PDB entry 7SUT | X-ray diffraction, 1.49 A resolution | chains B and C of the 4 polymer chains in the assembly

[Chain B]
Protein: Phycoerythrin550 beta subunit
Source organism: Hemiselmis andersenii
Reference sequence: U5T8W0 (U5T8W0_HEMAN); residues 1-177 here = UniProt positions 1-177
Chain sequence (177 residues; numbered 1 to 177; the number before each row is that of its first residue):
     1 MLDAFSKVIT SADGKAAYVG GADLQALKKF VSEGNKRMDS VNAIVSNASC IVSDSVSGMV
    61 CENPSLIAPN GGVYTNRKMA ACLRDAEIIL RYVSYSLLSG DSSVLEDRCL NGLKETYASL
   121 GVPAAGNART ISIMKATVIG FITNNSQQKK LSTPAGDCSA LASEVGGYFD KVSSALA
Not modelled in the structure: 1-2, 177
Covalently attached groups: DiCys-(15,16)-Dihydrobiliverdin (AX9) linked to Cys50, Cys61; phycoerythrobilin (PEB) linked to Cys82, Cys158
Construct notes: conflict Val172 (Glu in U5T8W0)
Small-molecule neighbours:
  - DiCys-(15,16)-Dihydrobiliverdin (AX9), molecule 1: Ile51, Asp54, Ser57, Gly58, Ile133, Ala136, Thr137, Gly140, Phe141, Asn145, Ser146, Gln147, Gln148
  - DiCys-(15,16)-Dihydrobiliverdin (AX9), molecule 2: Gln147, Gln148, Lys150
  - phycoerythrobilin (PEB), molecule 1: Leu24, Lys28, Asn35, Lys36, Met38, Asp39, Ser40, Asn42, Phe141, Ile142, Thr143, Asn144, Thr153, Pro154, Ala155, Gly156
  - phycoerythrobilin (PEB), molecule 2: Met59, Leu66, Gly72, Val73, Arg77, Lys78, Ala81, Arg84, Asp85, Ile88, Ile89, Tyr92, Arg108, Cys109, Leu113, Thr116, Tyr117, Leu120, Val122, Pro123, Gly126, Asn127, Thr130
  - (15,16)-dihydrobiliverdin (singly linked) (X2I), molecule 1: Tyr18, Gly20, Gly21
  - (15,16)-dihydrobiliverdin (singly linked) (X2I), molecule 2: Pro64, Ser65, Ile67, Ala68, Pro69
Curated features (UniProtKB/Swiss-Prot):
  - binding site ((2R,3E)-phycoerythrobilin): Tyr18, Lys28, Asn35, Asp39, Cys82, Arg84, Asp85, Asn144, Pro154, Gly156, Cys158
  - binding site (15,16-dihydrobiliverdin): Cys50, Asp54, Cys61, Arg129, Gln148, Lys149

[Chain C]
Protein: HaPE645 alpha-2 subunit
Source organism: Hemiselmis andersenii
Chain sequence (68 residues; numbered 1 to 68; the number before each row is that of its first residue):
     1 KTDNKLRAPI ITVFDARGCR EHKNREYKGP KTGTQDDEMC VKVQYEKIAA CEDTAFIVLK
    61 ECLSEMKS
Not modelled in the structure: 1-5
Covalently attached groups: (15,16)-dihydrobiliverdin (singly linked) (X2I) linked to Cys19
Small-molecule neighbours:
  - phycoerythrobilin (PEB): Val13, Phe14, Asp15, Arg17, Gln35, Asp36, Met39, Cys40, Val41
  - (15,16)-dihydrobiliverdin (singly linked) (X2I), molecule 1: Phe14, Ala16, Glu21, His22, Asn24, Arg25, Glu26, Tyr27, Asp36, Asp37, Glu38, Met39, Cys40, Lys42
  - (15,16)-dihydrobiliverdin (singly linked) (X2I), molecule 2: Leu63, Met66, Lys67, Ser68
From the paper describing this entry:
  - specificity-determining residues: Leu6 (proposed by the authors, not directly observed)

[Interface between chain B and chain C]
Residue-residue contacts (15; chain B residue first):
  Asn42(B) with Ser64(C), hydrogen bond (side chain-backbone)
  Val45(B) with Glu61(C); Ser64(C)
  Ser46(B) with Glu61(C), hydrogen bond (side chain-backbone); Ser64(C), hydrogen bond (side chain-backbone); Glu65(C)
  Asn47(B) with Glu61(C)
  Ala48(B) with Ile57(C), hydrophobic; Glu61(C), hydrogen bond (backbone-side chain)
  Ser49(B) with Ile57(C); Glu61(C), hydrogen bond
  Glu87(B) with Ile57(C)
  Arg91(B) with Ile57(C)
  Lys150(B) with Glu65(C), salt bridge
  Leu151(B) with Glu65(C)
Also at the interface, not in a pair above, chain B (11 interface residues in all): Cys50

[In short]
11 residues of chain B face 4 of chain C across their interface, with 5 hydrogen bonds and 1 salt bridge.
Polar pairs include Lys150(B)-Glu65(C), Asn42(B)-Ser64(C) and Ser46(B)-Glu61(C). One (15,16)-dihydrobiliverdin
(singly linked) molecule is bound between chain B and chain C. Bound to chain B: (15,16)-dihydrobiliverdin
(singly linked) and DiCys-(15,16)-Dihydrobiliverdin. From the paper: the specificity determinant Leu6(C).
Chain B is Phycoerythrin550 beta subunit and chain C is HaPE645 alpha-2 subunit, both from Hemiselmis
andersenii; the structure, Light harvesting phycobiliprotein HaPE645 from the cryptophyte Hemiselmis
andersenii CCMP644, was determined by X-ray diffraction together with 7SSF, 8EL3, 8EL4, 8EL5 and 8EL6 from the
same study.
